3I55 - chains 0 and 1 of the 32 polymer chains in the assembly; structure by X-ray diffraction, 3.11 A resolution.

== Chain 0 ==
Molecule: 23S ribosomal RNA
Source organism: Haloarcula marismortui ATCC 43049
Sequence (2923 nucleotides; numbered 1 to 2923; the number before each row is that of its first residue):
     1 GUUGGCUACUAUGCCAGCUGGUGGAUUGCUCGGCUCAGGCGCUGAUGAAG
    51 GACGUGCCAAGCUGCGAUAAGCUGUGGGGAGCCGCACGGAGGCGAAGAAC
   101 CACAGAUUUCCGAAUGAGAAUCUCUCUAACAAUUGCUUCGCGCAAUGAGG
   151 AACCCCGAGAACUGAAACAUCUCAGUAUCGGGAGGAACAGAAAACGCAAC
   201 GUGAUGUCGUUAGUAACCGCGAGUGAACGCGAUACAGCCCAAACCGAAGC
   251 CCUCACGGGCAAUGUGGUGUCAGGGCUACCUCUCAUCAGCCGACCGUCUU
   301 CACGAAGUCUCUUGGAAUAGAGCGUGAUACAGGGUGACAACCCCGUACUG
   351 AAGACCAGUACGCUGUGCGGUAGUGCCAGAGUAGCGGGGGUUGGAUAUCC
   401 CUCGCGAAUAACGCAGGCAUCGACUGCGAAGGCUAAACACAACCUGAGAC
   451 CGAUAGUGAACAAGUAGUGUGAACGAACGCUGCAAAGUACCCUCAGAAGG
   501 GAGGCGAAAUAGAGCAUGAAAUCAGUUGGCGAUCGAGCGACAGGGCAUAC
   551 AAGGUCCCUUGACGAAUGACCGAGACGCGAGUCUCCAGUAAGACUCACGG
   601 GAAGCCGAUGUUCUGUCGUACGUUUUGAAAAACGAGCCAGGGAGUGUGUC
   651 UGUAUGGCAAGUCUAACCGGAGUAUCCGGGGAGGCACAGGGAAACCGACA
   701 UGGCCGCAGGGCUUUGCCCGAGGGCCGCCGUCUUCAAGGGCGGGGAGCCA
   751 UGUGGACACGACCCGAAUCCGGACGAUCUACGCAUGGACAAGAUGAAGCG
   801 UGCCGAAAGGCACGUGGAAGUCUGUUAGAGUUGGUGUCCUACAAUACCCU
   851 CUCGUGAUCUAUGUGUAGGGGUGAAAGGCCCAUCGAGUCCGGCAACAGCU
   901 GGUUCCAAUCGAAACAUGUCGAAGCAUGACCUCCGCCGAGGUAGUCUGUG
   951 AGGUAGAGCGACCGAUUGGUGUGUCCGCCUCCGAGAGGAGUCGGCACACC
  1001 UGUCAAACUCCAAACUUACAGACGCUGUUUGACGCGGGGAUUCCGGUGCG
  1051 CGGGGUAAGCCUGUGUACCAGGAGGGGAACAACCCAGAGAUAGGUUAAGG
  1101 UCCCCAAGUGUGGAUUAAGUGUAAUCCUCUGAAGGUGGUCUCGAGCCCUA
  1151 GACAGCCGGGAGGUGAGCUUAGAAGCAGCUACCCUCUAAGAAAAGCGUAA
  1201 CAGCUUACCGGCCGAGGUUUGAGGCGCCCAAAAUGAUCGGGACUCAAAUC
  1251 CACCACCGAGACCUGUCCGUACCACUCAUACUGGUAAUCGAGUAGAUUGG
  1301 CGCUCUAAUUGGAUGGAAGCAGGGGCGAGAGCUCCUGUGGACCGAUUAGU
  1351 GACGAAAAUCCUGGCCAUAGUAGCAGCGAUAGUCGGGUGAGAACCCCGAC
  1401 GGCCUAAUGGAUAAGGGUUCCUCAGCACUGCUGAUCAGCUGAGGGUUAGC
  1451 CGGUCCUAAGUCUCACCGCAACUCGACUGAGACGAAAUGGGAAACAGGUU
  1501 AAUAUUCCUGUGCCAUCAUGCAGUGAAAGUUGACGCCCUGGGGUCGAUCA
  1551 CGCCGGGCAUUCGCCCGGUCGAACCGUCCAACUCCGUGGAAGCCGUAAUG
  1601 GCAGGAAGCGGACGAACGGCGGCAUAGGGAAACGUGAUUCAACCUGGGGC
  1651 CCAUGAAAAGACGAGCAUGAUGUCCGUACCGAGAACCGACACAGGUGUCC
  1701 AUGGCGGCGAAAGCCAAGGCCUGUCGGGAGCAACCAACGUUAGGGAAUUC
  1751 GGCAAGUUAGUCCCGUACCUUCGGAAGAAGGGAUGCCUGCUCCGGAACGG
  1801 AGCAGGUCGCAGUGACUCGGAAGCUCGGACUGUCUAGUAACAACAUAGGU
  1851 GACCGCAAAUCCGCAAGGACUCGUACGGUCACUGAAUCCUGCCCAGUGCA
  1901 GGUAUCUGAACACCUCGUACAAGAGGACGAAGGACCUGUCAACGGCGGGG
  1951 GUAACUAUGACCCUCUUAAGGUAGCGUAGUACCUUGCCGCAUCAGUAGCG
  2001 GCUUGCAUGAAUGGAUUAACCAGAGCUUCACUGUCCCAACGUUGGGCCCG
  2051 GUGAACUGUACAUUCCAGUGCGGAGUCUGGAGACACCCAGGGGGAAGCGA
  2101 AGACCCUAUGGAGCUUUACUGCAGGCUGUCGCUGAGACGUGGUCGCCGAU
  2151 GUGCAGCAUAGGUAGGAGUCGUUACAGAGGUACCCGCGCUAGCGGGCCAC
  2201 CCAGACAACAGUGAAAUACUACCCGUCGGUGACUGCGACUCUCACUCCGG
  2251 GAGGAGGACACCGAUAGCCGGGCAGUUUGACUGGGGCGGUACGCGCUCGA
  2301 AAAGAUAUCGAGCGCGCCCUAUGGUCAUCUCAGCCGGGACAGAGACCCGG
  2351 CGAAGAGUGCAAGAGCAAAAGAUGACUUGACAGUGUUCUUCCCAACGAGG
  2401 AACGCUGACGCGAAAGCGUGGUCUAGCGAACCAAUUAGCCUGCUUGAUGC
  2451 GGGCAAUUGAUGACAGAAAAGCUACCCUAGGGAUAACAGAGUCGUCACUC
  2501 GCAAGAGCACAUAUCGACCGAGUGGCUUGCUACCUCGAUGUCGGUUCCCU
  2551 CCAUCCUGCCCGUGCAGAAGCGGGCAAGGGUGAGGUUGUUCGCCUAUUAA
  2601 AGGAGGUCGUGAGCUGGGUUUAGACCGUCGUGAGACAGGUCGGCUGCUAU
  2651 CUACUGGGUGUGUAAUGGUGUCUGACAAGAACGACCGUAUAGUACGAGAG
  2701 GAACUACGGUUGGUGGCCACUGGUGUACCGGUUGUUCGAGAGAGCACGUG
  2751 CCGGGUAGCCACGCCACACGGGGUAAGAGCUGAACGCAUCUAAGCUCGAA
  2801 ACCCACUUGGAAAAGAGACACCGCCGAGGUCCCGCGUACAAGACGCGGUC
  2851 GAUAGACUCGGGGUGUGCGCGUCGAGGUAACGAGACGUUAAGCCCACGAG
  2901 CACUAACAGACCAAAGCCAUCAU
Unresolved in the structure: 1-9, 126-127, 715, 971-998, 1560, 1952-1963, 2137-2236, 2339-2343, 2665-2666, 2915-2923
Modified / non-standard residues: 1MA (6-hydro-1-methyladenosine-5'-monophosphate) at position 628, OMU (o2'-methyluridine 5'-monophosphate) at position 2587, OMG (o2'-methylguanosine-5'-monophosphate) at position 2588, UR3 (3-methyluridine-5'-monophoshate) at position 2619, PSU (pseudouridine-5'-monophosphate) at position 2621

== Chain 1 ==
Protein: 50S ribosomal protein L37e
Source organism: Haloarcula marismortui
UniProt: P32410 (RL37_HALMA); residues 0-56 here correspond to UniProt positions 1-57 (UniProt number = residue number + 1)
Sequence (57 residues; row label = number of the first residue in the row; numbering starts at 0):
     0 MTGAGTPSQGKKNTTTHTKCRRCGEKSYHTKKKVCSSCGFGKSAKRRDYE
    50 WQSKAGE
Unresolved in the structure: 0

== Interface between chain 0 and chain 1 ==
Residue-residue contacts (114; chain 0 residue first):
  A49(0) with Arg45(1), base contact
  G50(0) with Arg21(1), hydrogen bond to the base; Arg45(1), base contact
  G51(0) with Cys22(1), sugar contact; Gly23(1), sugar contact
  A52(0) with Lys18(1), phosphate contact
  C111(0) with Arg20(1), hydrogen bond to the sugar
  G112(0) with Arg20(1), salt bridge to the phosphate; Arg21(1), phosphate contact
  A113(0) with Arg21(1), salt bridge to the phosphate; Phe39(1), phosphate contact; Ala43(1), phosphate contact
  A119(0) with Arg20(1), base contact
  A120(0) with Thr17(1), base contact; Lys18(1), hydrogen bond to the sugar; Arg20(1), salt bridge to the phosphate; Tyr27(1), hydrogen bond to the phosphate; Thr29(1), hydrogen bond to the base; Lys32(1), salt bridge to the phosphate
  U121(0) with Lys18(1), base contact; Cys19(1), base contact; Arg20(1), sugar contact; Gly23(1), base contact
  A148(0) with Ala43(1), phosphate contact; Lys44(1), salt bridge to the phosphate
  G149(0) with Lys44(1), phosphate contact; Arg45(1), hydrogen bond to the phosphate
  A177(0) with Ala54(1), phosphate contact
  U178(0) with Glu49(1), phosphate contact; Trp50(1), phosphate contact; Ala54(1), phosphate contact
  C179(0) with Tyr48(1), phosphate contact; Glu49(1), hydrogen bond to the phosphate
  G181(0) with Lys44(1), salt bridge to the phosphate
  G182(0) with Lys44(1), phosphate contact
  U470(0) with Thr15(1), hydrogen bond to the sugar; His16(1), sugar contact; Lys25(1), phosphate contact
  G471(0) with His16(1), hydrogen bond to the sugar; Lys25(1), salt bridge to the phosphate; Ser26(1), phosphate contact; Ser35(1), hydrogen bond to the phosphate
  A472(0) with Ser26(1), hydrogen bond to the phosphate; Ser35(1), hydrogen bond to the phosphate; Ser36(1), phosphate contact; Arg46(1), hydrogen bond to the sugar
  A473(0) with Arg46(1), salt bridge to the phosphate; Gln51(1), hydrogen bond to the phosphate
  G771(0) with Trp50(1), base contact
  G772(0) with Tyr48(1), sugar contact; Trp50(1), hydrogen bond to the sugar
  A773(0) with Arg46(1), hydrogen bond to the sugar; Tyr48(1), hydrogen bond to the phosphate; Trp50(1), sugar contact
  C774(0) with Ser35(1), phosphate contact; Arg46(1), salt bridge to the phosphate
  G775(0) with His16(1), salt bridge to the phosphate; Ser35(1), phosphate contact
  A776(0) with His28(1), salt bridge to the phosphate; Lys31(1), salt bridge to the phosphate
  U777(0) with Lys11(1), base contact; Asn12(1), hydrogen bond to the base; Thr13(1), hydrogen bond to the base; Thr15(1), base contact
  C778(0) with Ser7(1), sugar contact; Lys10(1), phosphate contact; Lys11(1), sugar contact
  U779(0) with Lys10(1), salt bridge to the phosphate
  A843(0) with Thr5(1), sugar contact
  U845(0) with Gly2(1), sugar contact; Gly4(1), phosphate contact; Thr5(1), hydrogen bond to the phosphate
  G863(0) with Lys30(1), salt bridge to the phosphate
  U864(0) with Lys30(1), salt bridge to the phosphate
  C881(0) with Lys11(1), hydrogen bond to the base
  A882(0) with Ala3(1), sugar contact; Gly4(1), base contact; Thr5(1), base contact
  C890(0) with Trp50(1), hydrogen bond to the sugar
  G891(0) with Trp50(1), sugar contact; Ser52(1), sugar contact; Lys53(1), salt bridge to the phosphate; Ala54(1), phosphate contact
  G892(0) with Lys53(1), salt bridge to the phosphate; Ala54(1), hydrogen bond to the phosphate
  C893(0) with Lys53(1), phosphate contact
  A894(0) with Lys53(1), salt bridge to the phosphate
  A1414(0) with Asn12(1), hydrogen bond to the sugar
  G1415(0) with Asn12(1), sugar contact; Thr14(1), hydrogen bond to the phosphate
  U1473(0) with Lys41(1), hydrogen bond to the base; Ser42(1), hydrogen bond to the base; Lys44(1), base contact
  C1474(0) with Lys41(1), phosphate contact
  C1687(0) with Gln8(1), hydrogen bond to the sugar; Gly9(1), hydrogen bond to the base; Lys11(1), sugar contact
  G1688(0) with Thr5(1), sugar contact; Gln8(1), sugar contact
  G1694(0) with Thr5(1), hydrogen bond to the base; Gly9(1), base contact
  G1695(0) with Pro6(1), hydrogen bond to the sugar; Gly9(1), hydrogen bond to the base; Lys10(1), sugar contact
  U1696(0) with Gly9(1), sugar contact; Lys10(1), sugar contact
  A1836(0) with Thr1(1), hydrogen bond to the sugar; Gly2(1), sugar contact; Ala3(1), hydrogen bond to the sugar; Ser7(1), base contact
  G1837(0) with Thr1(1), hydrogen bond to the phosphate; Gly2(1), base contact; Ala3(1), hydrogen bond to the base; Gly4(1), base contact
Interface residues without a listed pair, chain 0 (59 interface residues in all): C53, A114, A152, A846, U862, U883, A1413

== Overview ==
59 residues of chain 0 and 47 residues of chain 1 are in contact; the contacts include 36 hydrogen bonds and
18 salt bridges. Polar pairs include G50(0)-Arg21(1), A120(0)-Thr29(1) and U777(0)-Asn12(1).
Here chain 0 is 23S ribosomal RNA (Haloarcula marismortui ATCC 43049) and chain 1 is 50S ribosomal protein
L37e (Haloarcula marismortui). Entry 3I55 (Co-crystal structure of Mycalamide A Bound to the Large Ribosomal
Subunit) was determined by X-ray diffraction, deposited together with 3I56.
